Entry 5UHL (X-ray diffraction, 3.14 A resolution); this record covers chains C and D of the 4 polymer chains in the assembly.

[Chain C]
Name: O-GlcNAcase TIM-barrel domain
Organism: Homo sapiens
Notes: EC 3.2.1.169, 3.2.1.-
UniProt: O60502 (OGA_HUMAN); residues 56-400 here = UniProt positions 56-400
Sequence (345 residues; row label = number of the first residue in the row):
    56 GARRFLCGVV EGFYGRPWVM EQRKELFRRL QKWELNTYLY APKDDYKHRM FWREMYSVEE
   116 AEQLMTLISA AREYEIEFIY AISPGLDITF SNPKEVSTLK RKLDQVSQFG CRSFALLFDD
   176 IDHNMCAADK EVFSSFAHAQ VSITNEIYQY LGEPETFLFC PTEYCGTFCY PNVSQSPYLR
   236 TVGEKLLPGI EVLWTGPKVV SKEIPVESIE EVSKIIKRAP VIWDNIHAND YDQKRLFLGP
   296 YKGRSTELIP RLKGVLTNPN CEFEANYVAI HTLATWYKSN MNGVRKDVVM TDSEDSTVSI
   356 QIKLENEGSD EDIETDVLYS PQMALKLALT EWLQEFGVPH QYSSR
Unresolved in the structure: 56-57, 339-371, 393-400
Residues lining bound ligands: Thiamet G (8BJ; (2Z,3aR,5R,6S,7R,7aR)-2-(ethylimino)-5-(hydroxymethyl)hexahydro-3aH-pyrano[3,2-d][1,3]thiazole-6,7-diol): G67, F68, Y69, K98, D174, D175, C215, Y219, T250, V254, W278, N280, A283, D285, Y286, N313

[Chain D]
Name: O-GlcNAcase stalk domain
Organism: Homo sapiens
Notes: EC 3.2.1.169, 3.2.1.-
UniProt: O60502 (OGA_HUMAN); residues 544-705 here = UniProt positions 544-705
Sequence (163 residues; row label = number of the first residue in the row):
   543 MEKPLYTAEP VTLEDLQLLA DLFYLPYEHG PKGAQMLREF QWLRANSSVV SVNCKGKDSE
   603 KIEEWRSRAA KFEEMCGLVM GMFTRLSNCA NRTILYDMYS YVWDIKSIMS MVKSFVQWLG
   663 CRSHSSAQFL IGDQEPWAFR GGLAGEFQRL LPIDGANDLF FQP
Unresolved in the structure: 590-603, 664-681, 695-705
Construct notes: initiating methionine (543)

[How chain C and chain D interact]
Pairs across the interface - 56 pairs, chain C then chain D:
  K253(C) - Y569(D)
  V255(C) - P568(D)  hydrophobic
  V255(C) - Y569(D)  hydrogen bond (backbone-side chain)
  K257(C) - Y569(D)
  I281(C) - P568(D)
  H282(C) - L567(D)
  N284(C) - Y643(D)
  Y286(C) - P568(D)
  Q288(C) - Y643(D)  hydrogen bond (backbone-side chain)
  K289(C) - Y643(D)
  K289(C) - Q690(D)  hydrogen bond
  R290(C) - P568(D)  hydrogen bond (side chain-backbone)
  R290(C) - Y643(D)
  L291(C) - F565(D)
  L291(C) - M640(D)  hydrophobic
  L291(C) - Y643(D)  hydrophobic
  F292(C) - F565(D)
  F292(C) - Y566(D)
  F292(C) - L567(D)
  F292(C) - P568(D)  hydrophobic
  L293(C) - L561(D)  hydrophobic
  L293(C) - A562(D)
  L293(C) - F565(D)  hydrogen bond (backbone-backbone)
  L293(C) - Y566(D)  hydrogen bond (backbone-backbone)
  G294(C) - F565(D)
  G294(C) - Y566(D)  hydrogen bond (backbone-backbone)
  G294(C) - L567(D)
  P295(C) - Y566(D)
  P295(C) - L567(D)
  K297(C) - L567(D)
  K297(C) - E570(D)  salt bridge
  E317(C) - D639(D)
  E317(C) - Y643(D)  hydrogen bond
  F318(C) - D639(D)  hydrogen bond (backbone-side chain)
  E319(C) - I636(D)
  E319(C) - D639(D)  hydrogen bond (backbone-side chain)
  L380(C) - Y566(D)  hydrophobic
  K381(C) - Q559(D)
  L384(C) - L558(D)
  L384(C) - Q559(D)
  L384(C) - A562(D)  hydrophobic
  T385(C) - L555(D)
  W387(C) - I636(D)
  L388(C) - V553(D)
  L388(C) - T554(D)
  L388(C) - L555(D)
  L388(C) - L558(D)  hydrophobic
  E390(C) - N633(D)  hydrogen bond (backbone-side chain)
  E390(C) - I636(D)
  F391(C) - L558(D)  hydrophobic
  F391(C) - L628(D)  hydrophobic
  F391(C) - C631(D)
  F391(C) - A632(D)
  F391(C) - N633(D)  hydrogen bond (backbone-backbone)
  F391(C) - I636(D)  hydrophobic
  G392(C) - A632(D)
Also at the interface, not in a pair above, chain C (30 interface residues in all): S256, A320
Also at the interface, not in a pair above, chain D (25 interface residues in all): D563, T635, A686

[Overview]
The interface between chain C and chain D involves 30 residues on one side and 25 on the other; the contacts
include 12 hydrogen bonds and 1 salt bridge. Polar pairs include K297(C)-E570(D), V255(C)-Y569(D) and
Q288(C)-Y643(D). Ligands of chain C: Thiamet G.
Chain C is O-GlcNAcase TIM-barrel domain and chain D is O-GlcNAcase stalk domain, both from Homo sapiens; the
structure, Crystal structure of the core catalytic domain of human O-GlcNAcase complexed with Thiamet G, was
determined by X-ray diffraction.
